PDB entry 8XZV | electron microscopy, 3.16 A resolution | chains M and N of the 19 polymer chains in the assembly

# Chain M
Molecule: superoxide dismutase
Source organism: Spinacia oleracea
Notes: EC 1.15.1.1
Reference sequence: A0A9R0ISF0 (A0A9R0ISF0_SPIOL); residues 1-273 here = UniProt positions 1-273
Amino-acid sequence (273 residues; numbered 1 to 273; the number before each row is that of its first residue):
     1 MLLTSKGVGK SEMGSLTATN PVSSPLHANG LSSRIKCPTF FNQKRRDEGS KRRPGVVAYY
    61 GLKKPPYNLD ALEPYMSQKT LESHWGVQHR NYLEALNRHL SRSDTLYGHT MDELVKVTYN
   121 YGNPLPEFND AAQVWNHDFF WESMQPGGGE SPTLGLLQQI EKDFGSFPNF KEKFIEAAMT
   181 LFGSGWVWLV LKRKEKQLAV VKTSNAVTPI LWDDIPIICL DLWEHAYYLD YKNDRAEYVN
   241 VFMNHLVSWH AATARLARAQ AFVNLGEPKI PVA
Unresolved in the structure: 1-58

# Chain N
Molecule: Protein PLASTID TRANSCRIPTIONALLY ACTIVE 10
Source organism: Spinacia oleracea
Reference sequence: A0A9R0JF29 (A0A9R0JF29_SPIOL); residues 1-678 here = UniProt positions 1-678
Amino-acid sequence (678 residues; row label = number of the first residue in the row):
     1 MQILQTSHFL PLSLLPKTPL KPPIPIFHNP NFHPNFSLLS SSSSLLPIPP KSYASDEFPV
    61 DETFLEQFGP KDTETEEEAR KRNWVERGWA PWEEILSPEA DFARKSLNEG EEVALKNPDT
   121 IEAFKMLKPS YRKKKMEEMG LTEDEYYARQ FDIKGEILDP LETYWDGPLV VRHVAPRDWP
   181 PPGWEVDRKE LEFIREGHKM MAERVDMKEL DNVIREKEGM CMDRYKVFLK QYQEWVEFNK
   241 DKLEEESYEH DQDYHPGRRK RGKDYEEGMY ELPFYYPGQI CLGKVTTLHL YQGAFVDVGG
   301 VYEGWVPIKG NDWYWIRQHI KVGMHVMVEI LAKRDPYRFR FPLELRFVDP NIDHLLFQRF
   361 EYPPIFHRDE DTNLDELRRD CRRPPFPRKD PGVKVEEEPL LSDHPYVDKL WQINVAEQMI
   421 LDDMEANPDK YKGKKLSELT DEEEFDEEHS VEYTKVQYKK SLLPKTILKT SVKELDLESA
   481 FAERQLHNRL QKEAEERGED YKVDKLRRNI EMDEYDFIHW RRSFEEREAL LRDISCRQAL
   541 GLPLQEPGRY VDPSILGKDQ YDPSHPLYRY DYWGEPKNSE KTKQERVTDA HNKSVVGKGN
   601 VWYEMSYEDA VEEMKYRESH PKDNTERETD EEAESDDDDS DDDFDYSILS DLSADFASQP
   661 HVNGTESPSI SDEGMFEE
Unresolved in the structure: 1-73, 549-678

# Chain M / chain N interface
Contacting residue pairs (53; chain M residue first):
  Y59(M) with R177(N); E192(N); H198(N); K199(N)
  Y60(M) with R177(N), hydrogen bond
  G61(M) with K199(N); A202(N)
  L62(M) with A202(N)
  K63(M) with A202(N)
  K64(M) with R204(N), hydrogen bond (backbone-side chain)
  P66(M) with R204(N)
  D104(M) with R188(N), salt bridge; R195(N), salt bridge
  Y107(M) with R177(N), hydrogen bond (backbone-side chain); R195(N)
  G108(M) with D178(N); Y276(N)
  H109(M) with R177(N), hydrogen bond (backbone-side chain); Y276(N)
  T110(M) with Y276(N), hydrogen bond (backbone-side chain); P277(N)
  K116(M) with R382(N), hydrogen bond (backbone-side chain)
  Y121(M) with R382(N); P547(N)
  G122(M) with R537(N), hydrogen bond (backbone-side chain); P543(N)
  N123(M) with R537(N), hydrogen bond
  S204(M) with L540(N)
  N205(M) with L540(N)
  A261(M) with D353(N); R359(N), hydrogen bond (backbone-side chain)
  F262(M) with R359(N), hydrogen bond (backbone-side chain)
  N264(M) with H354(N); L356(N), hydrogen bond (side chain-backbone); F357(N); R359(N)
  G266(M) with F357(N)
  E267(M) with F357(N)
  P268(M) with W84(N); V85(N), hydrophobic; F357(N)
  K269(M) with E156(N), salt bridge; L158(N); W315(N), hydrogen bond (backbone-side chain)
  I270(M) with K81(N); W84(N), hydrophobic
  P271(M) with R80(N), hydrogen bond (backbone-side chain); W84(N); P91(N), hydrophobic; Y314(N), hydrophobic; W315(N), hydrophobic
  V272(M) with R80(N)
  A273(M) with W89(N), hydrophobic
Other interface residues (no listed pair), chain M (40 interface residues in all): P65, L100, L106, V117, Y119, N120, E142, K194, R258, Q260, V263
Other interface residues (no listed pair), chain N (38 interface residues in all): E329, L331, R346, L355, E361, R383, L542

# Overview
The interface between chain M and chain N involves 40 residues on one side and 38 on the other; the contacts
include 13 hydrogen bonds and 3 salt bridges. Polar pairs include D104(M)-R188(N), D104(M)-R195(N) and
K269(M)-E156(N).
Chain M is superoxide dismutase and chain N is Protein PLASTID TRANSCRIPTIONALLY ACTIVE 10, both from Spinacia
oleracea; the structure, Architecture of the spinach plastid-encoded RNA polymerase, was determined by
electron microscopy.
